3DBV - chains Q and R of the 4 polymer chains in the assembly; structure by X-ray diffraction, 2.45 A resolution.

Chain Q (and R):
Name: Glyceraldehyde-3-phosphate dehydrogenase
From: Geobacillus stearothermophilus
Notes: EC 1.2.1.12; chain R of this document is another copy of the same molecule, construct and numbering; everything in this record applies to it too
UniProtKB: P00362 (G3P_BACST); the construct lacks a stretch of the UniProt sequence and is renumbered around it, so the offset changes along the chain: 0-34 = UniProt 1-35; 36-122 = UniProt 36-122; 123-138 = UniProt 124-139; 139-188 = UniProt 141-190; 1 more segments
Amino-acid sequence (334 residues; row label = number of the first residue in the row; note: 2 numbers in that range are skipped by the numbering (no residue carries them; nothing is unmodelled there); numbering starts at 0):
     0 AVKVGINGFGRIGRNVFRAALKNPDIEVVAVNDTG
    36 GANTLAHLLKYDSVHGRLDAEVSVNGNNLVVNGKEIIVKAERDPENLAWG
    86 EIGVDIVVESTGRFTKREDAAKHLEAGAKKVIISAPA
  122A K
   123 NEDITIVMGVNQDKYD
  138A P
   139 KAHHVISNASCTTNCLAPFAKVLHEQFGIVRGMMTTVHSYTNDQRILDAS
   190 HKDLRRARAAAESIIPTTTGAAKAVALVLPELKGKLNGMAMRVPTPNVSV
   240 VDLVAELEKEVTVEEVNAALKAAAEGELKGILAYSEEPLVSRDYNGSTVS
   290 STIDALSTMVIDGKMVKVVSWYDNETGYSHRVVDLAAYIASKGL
Construct notes: engineered mutation Thr33 (Leu34 in P00362), Gly34 (Thr35 in P00362), Gly36 (Asp in P00362), Ala187 (Leu189 in P00362), Ser188 (Pro190 in P00362)
Ligand contacts: NAD (nicotinamide-adenine-dinucleotide): Gly7, Phe8, Gly9, Arg10, Ile11, Asn31, Asp32, Thr33, Glu76, Arg77, Ser95, Thr96, Gly97, Arg98, Phe99, Thr100, Ser119, Ala120, Cys149, Thr179, Asn180, Asn313, Glu314, Tyr317

How chain Q and chain R interact:
Residue-residue contacts (96):
  Arg169(Q) - Glu245(R)  salt bridge
  Arg169(Q) - Ile300(R)
  Arg169(Q) - Asp301(R)  salt bridge
  Arg169(Q) - Lys303(R)
  Arg169(Q) - Met304(R)
  Gly170(Q) - Ile300(R)
  Met171(Q) - Val243(R)  hydrophobic
  Met171(Q) - Met298(R)
  Met171(Q) - Met304(R)
  Met171(Q) - Val305(R)
  Met171(Q) - Lys306(R)
  Thr173(Q) - Asp241(R)  hydrogen bond
  Thr173(Q) - Lys306(R)  hydrogen bond
  Val175(Q) - Ile203(R)  hydrophobic
  Val175(Q) - Met230(R)  hydrophobic
  Arg194(Q) - Pro277(R)
  Arg194(Q) - Leu278(R)  hydrogen bond (side chain-backbone)
  Arg194(Q) - Asp293(R)  salt bridge
  Arg194(Q) - Leu295(R)
  Arg194(Q) - Ser296(R)
  Arg197(Q) - Asp282(R)  salt bridge
  Glu201(Q) - Thr234(R)
  Glu201(Q) - Arg281(R)
  Ser202(Q) - Val279(R)
  Ser202(Q) - Ser280(R)  hydrogen bond
  Ser202(Q) - Arg281(R)  hydrogen bond (side chain-backbone)
  Ile203(Q) - Val175(R)
  Ile203(Q) - Val232(R)  hydrophobic
  Ile203(Q) - Thr234(R)
  Ile203(Q) - Val279(R)
  Ile203(Q) - Ser280(R)  hydrogen bond (backbone-side chain)
  Ile203(Q) - Trp310(R)
  Pro205(Q) - Leu278(R)
  Pro205(Q) - Trp310(R)  hydrophobic
  Gly223(Q) - Asp301(R)
  Lys224(Q) - Ile300(R)
  Leu225(Q) - Ile300(R)
  Asn226(Q) - Met298(R)
  Asn226(Q) - Ile300(R)
  Gly227(Q) - Met298(R)
  Met228(Q) - Met298(R)  hydrophobic
  Met228(Q) - Lys306(R)
  Met228(Q) - Val308(R)  hydrophobic
  Met230(Q) - Val175(R)  hydrophobic
  Met230(Q) - Val239(R)  hydrophobic
  Met230(Q) - Val308(R)  hydrophobic
  Val232(Q) - Ile203(R)  hydrophobic
  Val232(Q) - Val232(R)  hydrophobic
  Pro233(Q) - Pro233(R)
  Thr234(Q) - Glu201(R)
  Thr234(Q) - Pro233(R)
  Val237(Q) - Ile203(R)
  Val239(Q) - Met230(R)  hydrophobic
  Asp241(Q) - Thr173(R)  hydrogen bond
  Val243(Q) - Met171(R)  hydrophobic
  Val243(Q) - Val243(R)  hydrophobic
  Glu245(Q) - Arg169(R)  salt bridge
  Glu245(Q) - Glu245(R)
  Glu245(Q) - Met304(R)
  Pro277(Q) - Arg194(R)
  Leu278(Q) - Arg194(R)  hydrogen bond (backbone-side chain)
  Val279(Q) - Arg197(R)
  Val279(Q) - Ser202(R)
  Val279(Q) - Ile203(R)
  Val279(Q) - Ile204(R)  hydrophobic
  Ser280(Q) - Ser202(R)
  Ser280(Q) - Ile203(R)  hydrogen bond (side chain-backbone)
  Arg281(Q) - Glu201(R)  salt bridge
  Arg281(Q) - Ser202(R)  hydrogen bond (backbone-side chain)
  Asp282(Q) - Arg197(R)  salt bridge
  Asp293(Q) - Arg194(R)  salt bridge
  Leu295(Q) - Arg194(R)
  Ser296(Q) - Arg194(R)
  Met298(Q) - Met171(R)  hydrophobic
  Met298(Q) - Asn226(R)
  Met298(Q) - Gly227(R)
  Val299(Q) - Met171(R)
  Ile300(Q) - Arg169(R)
  Ile300(Q) - Gly170(R)
  Ile300(Q) - Lys224(R)
  Ile300(Q) - Leu225(R)
  Ile300(Q) - Asn226(R)
  Asp301(Q) - Arg169(R)  salt bridge
  Lys303(Q) - Arg169(R)
  Met304(Q) - Gly170(R)
  Met304(Q) - Met171(R)  hydrophobic
  Met304(Q) - Met304(R)  hydrophobic
  Val305(Q) - Met171(R)
  Lys306(Q) - Met171(R)
  Lys306(Q) - Met172(R)  hydrogen bond (side chain-backbone)
  Lys306(Q) - Thr173(R)  hydrogen bond
  Lys306(Q) - Met228(R)
  Val308(Q) - Met228(R)  hydrophobic
  Val308(Q) - Met230(R)  hydrophobic
  Trp310(Q) - Ile203(R)
  Trp310(Q) - Pro205(R)  hydrophobic
Other interface residues (no listed pair), chain Q (49 interface residues in all): Met172, Leu193, Ile204, Glu276
Other interface residues (no listed pair), chain R (50 interface residues in all): Leu193, Ala200, Gly223, Val237, Glu276, Val299

In short:
The interface between chain Q and chain R involves 49 residues on one side and 50 on the other; the contacts
include 12 hydrogen bonds and 9 salt bridges. Polar pairs include Arg169(Q)-Glu245(R), Arg169(Q)-Asp301(R) and
Arg194(Q)-Asp293(R). Ligands of chain Q: NAD.
Chain Q and chain R are both Glyceraldehyde-3-phosphate dehydrogenase (Geobacillus stearothermophilus); the
structure, Glyceraldehyde-3-phosphate dehydrogenase mutant with leu 33 replaced by thr, thr 34 replaced by
gly, asp 36 ..., was determined by X-ray diffraction (same publication as 1DBV, 2DBV and 4DBV).
